8UCV - chains A and C of the 4 polymer chains in the assembly; structure by electron microscopy, 3.81 A resolution.

[Chain A]
Name: DNA polymerase alpha catalytic subunit
Organism: Xenopus laevis
Notes: EC 2.7.7.7
UniProt: Q9DE46 (DPOLA_XENLA); residues 335-1458 here = UniProt positions 335-1458
Amino-acid sequence (1127 residues; row label = number of the first residue in the row):
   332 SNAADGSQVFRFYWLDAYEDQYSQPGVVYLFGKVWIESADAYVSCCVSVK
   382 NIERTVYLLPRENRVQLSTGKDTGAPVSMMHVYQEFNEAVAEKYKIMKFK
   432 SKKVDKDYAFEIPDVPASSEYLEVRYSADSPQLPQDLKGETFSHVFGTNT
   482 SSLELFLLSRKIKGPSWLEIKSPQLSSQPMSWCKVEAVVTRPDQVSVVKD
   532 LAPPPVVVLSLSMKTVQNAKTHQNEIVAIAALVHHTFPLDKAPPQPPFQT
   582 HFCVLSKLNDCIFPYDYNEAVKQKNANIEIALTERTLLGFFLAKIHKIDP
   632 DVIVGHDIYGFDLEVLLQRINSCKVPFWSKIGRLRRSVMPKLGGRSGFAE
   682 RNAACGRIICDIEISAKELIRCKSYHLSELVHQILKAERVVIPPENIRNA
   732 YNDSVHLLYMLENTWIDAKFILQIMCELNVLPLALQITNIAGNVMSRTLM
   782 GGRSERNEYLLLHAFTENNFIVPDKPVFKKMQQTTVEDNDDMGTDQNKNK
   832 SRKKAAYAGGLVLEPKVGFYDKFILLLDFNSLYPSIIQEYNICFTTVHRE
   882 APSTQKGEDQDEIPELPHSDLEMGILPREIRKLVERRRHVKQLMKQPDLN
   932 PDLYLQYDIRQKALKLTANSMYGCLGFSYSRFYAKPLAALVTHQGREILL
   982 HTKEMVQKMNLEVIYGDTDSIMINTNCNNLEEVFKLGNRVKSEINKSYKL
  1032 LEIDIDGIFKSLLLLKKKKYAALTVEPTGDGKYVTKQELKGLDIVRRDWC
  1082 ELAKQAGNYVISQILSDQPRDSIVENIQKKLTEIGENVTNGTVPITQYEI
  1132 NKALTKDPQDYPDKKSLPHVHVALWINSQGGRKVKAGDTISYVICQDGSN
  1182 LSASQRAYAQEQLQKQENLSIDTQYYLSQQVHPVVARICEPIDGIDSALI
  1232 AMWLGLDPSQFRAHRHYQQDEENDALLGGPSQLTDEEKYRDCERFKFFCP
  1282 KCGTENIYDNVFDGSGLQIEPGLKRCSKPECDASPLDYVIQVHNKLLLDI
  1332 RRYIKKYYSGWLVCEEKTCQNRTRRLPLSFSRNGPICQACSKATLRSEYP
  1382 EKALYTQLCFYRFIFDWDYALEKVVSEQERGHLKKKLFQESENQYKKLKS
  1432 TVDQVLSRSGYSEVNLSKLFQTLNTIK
Unresolved in the structure: 332-338, 809-835, 883-891, 1243-1458
Differences from the reference sequence: expression tag (332-334)
Curated features (UniProtKB/Swiss-Prot):
  - zinc finger: Cys-1280 to Pro-1310 (CysA-type)
  - motif: Cys-1345 to Cys-1371 (CysB motif)
  - binding site (Zn(2+)): Cys-1280, Cys-1283, Cys-1307, Cys-1312, Cys-1345, Cys-1350, Cys-1368, Cys-1371
Ion coordination: Mg2+: Asp-859, Phe-860, Asp-1000 (together with 2'-deoxyguanosine-5'-triphosphate)
Residues lining bound ligands: 2'-deoxyguanosine-5'-triphosphate (DGT): Asp-859, Phe-860, Asn-861, Ser-862, Leu-863, Tyr-864, Pro-865, Arg-918, Lys-922, Lys-946, Leu-947, Asn-950, Tyr-953, Gly-954, Asp-1000

[Chain C]
Molecule: DNA template
Sequence (59 nucleotides; numbered 1 to 59; the number before each row is that of its first residue):
     1 TGTATGTATGTATGTCGCTACAATCGCTAAGTTCACGCAGTATCCTGTAT
    51 GTATGTATG
Unresolved in the structure: 1-12, 49-59

[Chain A / chain C interface]
Pairs across the interface (46):
  Arg-676(A) / DT13(C)  base contact
  Phe-679(A) / DT13(C)  phosphate contact
  Phe-679(A) / DG14(C)  phosphate contact
  Arg-778(A) / DG14(C)  phosphate contact
  Gly-783(A) / DC16(C)  phosphate contact
  Arg-784(A) / DC16(C)  hydrogen bond to the phosphate
  Ser-785(A) / DT15(C)  phosphate contact
  Ser-785(A) / DC16(C)  hydrogen bond to the phosphate
  Ala-836(A) / DC18(C)  phosphate contact
  Ala-836(A) / DT19(C)  phosphate contact
  Ala-837(A) / DC18(C)  hydrogen bond to the phosphate
  Tyr-838(A) / DG17(C)  hydrogen bond to the phosphate
  Tyr-838(A) / DC18(C)  sugar contact
  Ala-839(A) / DC18(C)  phosphate contact
  Ala-839(A) / DT19(C)  phosphate contact
  Gly-840(A) / DC18(C)  hydrogen bond to the phosphate
  Gly-840(A) / DT19(C)  hydrogen bond to the phosphate
  Gly-841(A) / DT19(C)  sugar contact
  Leu-947(A) / DC16(C)  base contact
  Asn-950(A) / DC16(C)  base contact
  Ser-951(A) / DC16(C)  base contact
  Gly-954(A) / DC16(C)  base contact
  Gly-954(A) / DG17(C)  sugar contact
  Gly-957(A) / DG17(C)  sugar contact
  Phe-958(A) / DT15(C)  base contact
  Phe-958(A) / DC16(C)  phosphate contact
  Phe-958(A) / DG17(C)  phosphate contact
  Tyr-960(A) / DT15(C)  base contact
  Lys-1047(A) / DC21(C)  phosphate contact
  Lys-1047(A) / DA22(C)  salt bridge to the phosphate
  Lys-1048(A) / DA20(C)  salt bridge to the phosphate
  Lys-1048(A) / DC21(C)  sugar contact
  Lys-1049(A) / DT19(C)  base contact
  Lys-1049(A) / DA20(C)  sugar contact
  Lys-1050(A) / DC21(C)  sugar contact
  Lys-1050(A) / DA22(C)  sugar contact
  Trp-1080(A) / DA23(C)  sugar contact
  Lys-1146(A) / DC25(C)  phosphate contact
  Lys-1146(A) / DG26(C)  salt bridge to the phosphate
  Ser-1183(A) / DC25(C)  phosphate contact
  Ser-1185(A) / DT24(C)  phosphate contact
  Ser-1185(A) / DC25(C)  hydrogen bond to the phosphate
  Gln-1210(A) / DT24(C)  phosphate contact
  Pro-1214(A) / DA23(C)  phosphate contact
  Arg-1218(A) / DA22(C)  hydrogen bond to the phosphate
  Arg-1218(A) / DA23(C)  salt bridge to the phosphate
Other interface residues (no listed pair), chain A (37 interface residues in all): Ser-677, Gly-782, Glu-786, Val-843, Tyr-953, Cys-955, Arg-1077

[In short]
Chain A and chain C form an interface of 37 and 14 residues respectively, with 8 hydrogen bonds and 4 salt
bridges. Among the polar pairs are Arg-784(A)/DC16(C), Ser-785(A)/DC16(C) and Ala-837(A)/DC18(C). Ligands of
chain A: 2'-deoxyguanosine-5'-triphosphate. From UniProt: 8 Zn2+-binding residues on chain A.
Chain A is DNA polymerase alpha catalytic subunit (Xenopus laevis) and chain C is DNA template; the structure,
Complete DNA termination subcomplex 1 of Xenopus laevis DNA polymerase alpha-primase, was determined by
electron microscopy (same publication as 8G99, 8G9F, 8G9L, 8G9N, 8G9O, 8UCU and 8 further entries).
